PDB entry 2C14 | X-ray diffraction, 1.90 A resolution | chains A and B

# Chain A (and B)
Name: Delta-aminolevulinic acid dehydratase
Source organism: Pseudomonas aeruginosa
Notes: EC 4.2.1.24; chain B of this document is another copy of the same molecule, construct and numbering; everything in this record applies to it too
UniProt: Q59643 (HEM2_PSEAE); numbering as in UniProt (aligned over 1-337)
Amino-acid sequence (337 residues; numbered 1 to 337; the number before each row is that of its first residue):
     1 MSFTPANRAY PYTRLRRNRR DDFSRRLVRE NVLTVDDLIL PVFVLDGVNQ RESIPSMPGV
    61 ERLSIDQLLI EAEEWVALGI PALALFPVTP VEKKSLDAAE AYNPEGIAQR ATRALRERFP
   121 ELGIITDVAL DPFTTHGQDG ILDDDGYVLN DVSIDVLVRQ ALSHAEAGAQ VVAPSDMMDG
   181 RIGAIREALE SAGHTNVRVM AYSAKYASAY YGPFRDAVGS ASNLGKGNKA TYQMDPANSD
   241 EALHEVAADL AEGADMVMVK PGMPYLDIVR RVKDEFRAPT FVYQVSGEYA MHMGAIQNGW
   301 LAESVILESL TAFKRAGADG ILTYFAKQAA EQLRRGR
Unresolved in the structure: 1-2, 337 (chain B: 1, 222-227, 337)
Glycans and other covalent adducts: covalent link K205-K260
Modified / non-standard residues: K205 ((Z)-n~6~-[(4R,5S)-5-(2-carboxyethyl)-4-(carboxymethyl)piperidin-3-ylidene]-L-lysine; CYJ)
Sequence notes: engineered mutation V199 (Ile in Q59643)
Metal / ion sites: Mg2+ near E245 (its only coordinating residue here)
Curated features (UniProtKB/Swiss-Prot):
  - active site: K260 (Schiff-base intermediate with substrate)
  - binding site (5-aminolevulinate): R215, K229, S286, Y324
  - binding site (Mg(2+)): E245

# How chain A and chain B interact
Residue-residue contacts (169; chain A residue first):
  F3(A) with L243(B); H244(B); E275(B); F276(B), hydrophobic
  R8(A) with H244(B), hydrogen bond
  Y10(A) with D151(B), hydrogen bond; D179(B); G180(B); E252(B)
  R14(A) with N150(B); D151(B), salt bridge; D179(B)
  L15(A) with D179(B), hydrogen bond (backbone-side chain); H244(B); E245(B)
  R16(A) with Y147(B), hydrogen bond; V148(B), hydrogen bond (side chain-backbone); N150(B), hydrogen bond; M177(B); M178(B), hydrogen bond; D179(B), hydrogen bond (backbone-side chain); T231(B), hydrogen bond (side chain-backbone); Y232(B)
  R19(A) with A230(B); T231(B); Y232(B), hydrogen bond (side chain-backbone); Q233(B); M234(B); E241(B), salt bridge; E245(B), salt bridge
  R20(A) with Y147(B); T231(B)
  R25(A) with N228(B); A230(B), hydrogen bond (side chain-backbone); T231(B)
  R29(A) with D235(B), salt bridge; A237(B); N238(B)
  E30(A) with A237(B); N238(B), hydrogen bond (backbone-side chain); S239(B), hydrogen bond (side chain-backbone); D240(B), hydrogen bond (side chain-backbone); E241(B), hydrogen bond (side chain-backbone)
  N31(A) with A237(B), hydrogen bond (side chain-backbone)
  P55(A) with W300(B)
  S56(A) with W300(B)
  P58(A) with W300(B), hydrophobic
  Y147(A) with R16(B), hydrogen bond; R20(B)
  V148(A) with R16(B), hydrogen bond (backbone-side chain)
  N150(A) with R14(B); R16(B), hydrogen bond
  D151(A) with Y10(B), hydrogen bond; R14(B), salt bridge
  M177(A) with R16(B)
  M178(A) with R16(B)
  D179(A) with Y10(B); R14(B); L15(B), hydrogen bond (side chain-backbone); R16(B), hydrogen bond (side chain-backbone)
  G180(A) with Y10(B)
  S208(A) with E308(B), hydrogen bond
  A209(A) with L301(B); S304(B); V305(B), hydrophobic; E308(B), hydrogen bond (backbone-side chain)
  Y210(A) with M263(B); H292(B), hydrogen bond; V305(B); E308(B); S309(B)
  P213(A) with W300(B); L301(B)
  A230(A) with R19(B); R25(B)
  T231(A) with R16(B), hydrogen bond (backbone-side chain); R19(B); R20(B)
  Y232(A) with R16(B); R19(B), hydrogen bond (backbone-side chain)
  Q233(A) with R19(B)
  M234(A) with R19(B)
  D235(A) with R29(B), salt bridge
  P236(A) with R315(B), hydrogen bond (backbone-side chain)
  A237(A) with R29(B); E30(B); N31(B), hydrogen bond (backbone-side chain); T311(B); R315(B)
  N238(A) with R29(B); E30(B), hydrogen bond (side chain-backbone); R315(B)
  S239(A) with E30(B), hydrogen bond (backbone-side chain); R270(B); R315(B)
  D240(A) with E30(B), hydrogen bond (backbone-side chain)
  E241(A) with R19(B), salt bridge; E30(B), hydrogen bond (backbone-side chain)
  L243(A) with F3(B)
  H244(A) with F3(B); R8(B), hydrogen bond; L15(B)
  E245(A) with L15(B); R19(B), salt bridge
  E252(A) with Y10(B)
  M263(A) with Y210(B); M263(B), hydrophobic; P264(B), hydrophobic; L266(B)
  P264(A) with M263(B), hydrophobic; L266(B); A312(B); R315(B), hydrogen bond (backbone-side chain)
  Y265(A) with E308(B), hydrogen bond; R315(B)
  L266(A) with M263(B); P264(B); L266(B), hydrophobic; D267(B)
  D267(A) with L266(B); D267(B); R270(B); R315(B), salt bridge; A316(B)
  I268(A) with R315(B)
  R270(A) with S239(B); D267(B); R271(B)
  R271(A) with R270(B)
  E275(A) with F3(B)
  F276(A) with F3(B), hydrophobic
  G287(A) with L301(B)
  A290(A) with W300(B)
  M291(A) with M291(B); H292(B); A295(B), hydrophobic
  H292(A) with Y210(B), hydrogen bond; M291(B)
  G294(A) with W300(B)
  Q297(A) with W300(B)
  W300(A) with P55(B), hydrogen bond (side chain-backbone); S56(B); P58(B), hydrophobic; P213(B); A290(B); G294(B)
  L301(A) with A209(B); Y210(B), hydrophobic; G287(B); M291(B), hydrophobic
  S304(A) with A209(B)
  V305(A) with A209(B), hydrophobic; Y210(B)
  E308(A) with S208(B), hydrogen bond; A209(B), hydrogen bond (side chain-backbone); Y210(B); Y265(B), hydrogen bond
  S309(A) with Y210(B)
  T311(A) with A237(B)
  A312(A) with P264(B)
  R315(A) with P236(B), hydrogen bond (side chain-backbone); A237(B); N238(B); S239(B); P264(B), hydrogen bond (side chain-backbone); Y265(B); D267(B), salt bridge; I268(B)
  A316(A) with D267(B)
Interface residues without a listed pair, chain A (76 interface residues in all): P5, V28, L149, I154, G212, A247, A295
Interface residues without a listed pair, chain B (78 interface residues in all): S2, P5, V28, L149, I154, G212, A247, N298

# In short
The interface between chain A and chain B involves 76 residues on one side and 78 on the other; the contacts
include 43 hydrogen bonds and 10 salt bridges. Polar pairs include R14(A)-D151(B), R19(A)-E241(B) and
R19(A)-E245(B).
Both chains are Delta-aminolevulinic acid dehydratase (Pseudomonas aeruginosa). Entry 2C14
(5-(4-Carboxy-2-oxo-butylamino)-4-oxo-pentanoic acid acid bound to Porphobilinogen synthase from Pseudomonas
aeruginosa) was determined by X-ray diffraction, deposited together with 2C13, 2C15, 2C16, 2C18 and 2C19.
